Entry 6DGB (X-ray diffraction, 2.52 A resolution); this record covers chains A and B.

== Chain A (and B) ==
Name: IS607 family transposase IS1535
From: Mycobacterium tuberculosis
Notes: chain B of this document is another copy of the same molecule, construct and numbering; everything in this record applies to it too
Reference sequence: A0A045HV29 (A0A045HV29_MYCTX); numbering as in UniProt (aligned over 51-193)
Amino-acid sequence (143 residues; each row starts with the number of its first residue):
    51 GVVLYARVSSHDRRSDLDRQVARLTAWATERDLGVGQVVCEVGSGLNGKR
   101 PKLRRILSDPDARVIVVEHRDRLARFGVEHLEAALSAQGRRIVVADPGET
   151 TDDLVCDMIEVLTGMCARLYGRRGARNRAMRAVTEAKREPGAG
Disordered / not traced: 51, 97, 148-151, 190-193 (chain B: 87, 97, 148-151, 189-193)
Reported in the primary citation:
  - self-association interface (contacts with another copy of this molecule); pairs are residue here / residue on that copy: Phe126-Phe126, Gln138-Gln138, Leu162-Leu162, Ala182-Ala182, Phe126, Gln138, Leu162, Ala182

== Interface between chain A and chain B ==
Pairs across the interface - 70 pairs, chain A then chain B:
  Leu96(A) - Phe126(B)  hydrophobic
  Gly98(A) - Glu129(B)
  Lys99(A) - Glu129(B)
  Arg100(A) - His130(B)  hydrogen bond
  Leu107(A) - His130(B)
  Leu107(A) - Ala133(B)
  Leu107(A) - Ala134(B)
  Leu107(A) - Ala137(B)
  Ser108(A) - Ala133(B)
  Ser108(A) - Ser136(B)
  Ser108(A) - Ala137(B)
  Pro110(A) - Ala137(B)
  Arg125(A) - Met165(B)
  Phe126(A) - Leu96(B)  hydrophobic
  Phe126(A) - Phe126(B)  hydrophobic
  Phe126(A) - Met165(B)  hydrophobic
  Glu129(A) - Gly98(B)
  Glu129(A) - Lys99(B)
  His130(A) - Arg100(B)  hydrogen bond
  His130(A) - Leu107(B)
  His130(A) - Leu131(B)
  Leu131(A) - His130(B)
  Leu131(A) - Leu131(B)
  Ala133(A) - Arg104(B)
  Ala133(A) - Leu107(B)
  Ala133(A) - Ser108(B)
  Ala134(A) - Leu107(B)
  Ser136(A) - Ser108(B)
  Ala137(A) - Leu107(B)
  Ala137(A) - Ser108(B)
  Ala137(A) - Pro110(B)
  Ala137(A) - Gln138(B)  hydrogen bond (backbone-side chain)
  Ala137(A) - Arg140(B)
  Gln138(A) - Ala137(B)  hydrogen bond (side chain-backbone)
  Gln138(A) - Gln138(B)
  Arg140(A) - Ala137(B)
  Leu154(A) - Met165(B)
  Leu154(A) - Arg168(B)
  Leu154(A) - Leu169(B)  hydrophobic
  Met158(A) - Leu162(B)  hydrophobic
  Met158(A) - Met165(B)  hydrophobic
  Met158(A) - Leu169(B)  hydrophobic
  Met158(A) - Tyr170(B)
  Val161(A) - Val161(B)  hydrophobic
  Leu162(A) - Leu162(B)  hydrophobic
  Met165(A) - Arg125(B)
  Met165(A) - Phe126(B)  hydrophobic
  Met165(A) - Leu154(B)  hydrophobic
  Met165(A) - Met158(B)  hydrophobic
  Cys166(A) - Ala186(B)  hydrophobic
  Arg168(A) - Leu154(B)
  Leu169(A) - Leu154(B)  hydrophobic
  Leu169(A) - Met158(B)  hydrophobic
  Tyr170(A) - Ala186(B)  hydrogen bond (side chain-backbone)
  Tyr170(A) - Lys187(B)
  Arg178(A) - Lys187(B)
  Arg178(A) - Arg188(B)
  Arg181(A) - Glu185(B)  hydrogen bond (side chain-backbone)
  Arg181(A) - Arg188(B)
  Ala182(A) - Ala182(B)
  Ala182(A) - Ala186(B)  hydrophobic
  Glu185(A) - Arg181(B)
  Ala186(A) - Tyr170(B)
  Ala186(A) - Arg178(B)
  Ala186(A) - Ala182(B)  hydrophobic
  Lys187(A) - Tyr170(B)
  Lys187(A) - Arg178(B)
  Arg188(A) - Arg181(B)
  Glu189(A) - Arg178(B)
  Glu189(A) - Arg181(B)
Interface residues without a listed pair, chain A (40 interface residues in all): Leu103, Arg104, Leu135, Val155, Asp157
Interface residues without a listed pair, chain B (38 interface residues in all): Leu103, Leu135, Asp157, Cys166

== In short ==
Chain A and chain B form an interface of 40 and 38 residues respectively, with 6 hydrogen bonds. Polar
contacts include Arg100(A)-His130(B), Ala137(A)-Gln138(B) and Tyr170(A)-Ala186(B). From the paper: a
self-association interface involving Phe126(A), Gln138(A) and Leu162(A) among others.
Chain A and chain B are both IS607 family transposase IS1535 (Mycobacterium tuberculosis); the structure,
Crystal structure of the C-terminal catalytic domain of IS1535 TnpA, an IS607-like serine recombinase, was
determined by X-ray diffraction, deposited together with 6DGC.
